PDB entry 6DBR | electron microscopy, 4.00 A resolution | chains A and C of the 8 polymer chains in the assembly

Chain A (and C):
Protein: Recombination activating gene 1 - MBP chimera
Organism: Escherichia coli
Notes: EC 2.3.2.27; chain C of this document is another copy of the same molecule, construct and numbering; everything in this record applies to it too
UniProtKB: chimeric construct of P0AEX9, O13033: residues -113 to 250 from P0AEX9 (MALE_ECOLI) positions 29-392 (UniProt number = residue number + 142); residues 271-1031 from O13033 positions 271-1031 (same numbers)
Amino-acid sequence (1159 residues; row label = number of the first residue in the row; numbers below 1 keep their minus sign (Met-127 is residue -127)):
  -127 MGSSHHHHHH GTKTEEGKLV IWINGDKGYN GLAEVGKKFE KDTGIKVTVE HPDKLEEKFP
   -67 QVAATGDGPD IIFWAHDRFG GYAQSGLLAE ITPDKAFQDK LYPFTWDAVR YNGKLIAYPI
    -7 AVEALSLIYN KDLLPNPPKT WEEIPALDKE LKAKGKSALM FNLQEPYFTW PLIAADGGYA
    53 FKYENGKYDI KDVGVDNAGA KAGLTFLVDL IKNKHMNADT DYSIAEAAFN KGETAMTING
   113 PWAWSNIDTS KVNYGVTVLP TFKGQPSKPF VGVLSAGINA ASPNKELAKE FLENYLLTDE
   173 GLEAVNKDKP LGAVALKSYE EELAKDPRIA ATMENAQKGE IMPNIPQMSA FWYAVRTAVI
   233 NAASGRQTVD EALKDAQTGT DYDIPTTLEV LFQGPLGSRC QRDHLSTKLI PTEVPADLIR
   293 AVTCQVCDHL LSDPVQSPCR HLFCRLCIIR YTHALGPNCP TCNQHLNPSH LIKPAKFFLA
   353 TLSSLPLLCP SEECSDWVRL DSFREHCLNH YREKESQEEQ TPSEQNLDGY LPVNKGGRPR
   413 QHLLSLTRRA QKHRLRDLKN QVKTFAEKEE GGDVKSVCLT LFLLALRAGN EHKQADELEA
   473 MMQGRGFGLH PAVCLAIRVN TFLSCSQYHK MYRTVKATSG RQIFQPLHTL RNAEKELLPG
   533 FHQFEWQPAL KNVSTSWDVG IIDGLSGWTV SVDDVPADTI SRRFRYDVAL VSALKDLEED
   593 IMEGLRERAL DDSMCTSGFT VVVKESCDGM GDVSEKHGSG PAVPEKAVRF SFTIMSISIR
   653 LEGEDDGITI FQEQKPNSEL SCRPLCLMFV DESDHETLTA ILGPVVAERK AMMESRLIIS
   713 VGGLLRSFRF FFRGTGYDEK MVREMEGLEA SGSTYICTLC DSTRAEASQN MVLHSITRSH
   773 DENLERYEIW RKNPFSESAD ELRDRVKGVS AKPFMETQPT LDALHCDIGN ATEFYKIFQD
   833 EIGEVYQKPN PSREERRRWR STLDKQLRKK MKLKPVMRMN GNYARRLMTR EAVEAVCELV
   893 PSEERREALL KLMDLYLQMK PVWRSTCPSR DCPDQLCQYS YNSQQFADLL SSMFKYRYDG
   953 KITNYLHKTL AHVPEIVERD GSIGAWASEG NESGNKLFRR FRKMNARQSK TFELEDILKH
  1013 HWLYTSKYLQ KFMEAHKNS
Disordered / not traced: -127 to 478, 1029-1031 (chain C: -127 to 479, 627-634, 1030-1031)
Sequence notes: initiating methionine (-127); expression tag (-126 to -114); linker (251-270)
Metal / ion sites: Ca2+ site 1 near Asp620 (its only coordinating residue here); Ca2+ site 2: Asp620, Glu684; Zn2+: Cys749, Cys752, His959, His964
From the paper describing this entry:
  - catalytic residues: Asp620, Glu684, Asp730, Glu984
  - binding site for Forward strand of melted RSS substrate DNA: Arg999, Gln1000

Interface between chain A and chain C:
Residue-residue contacts (34):
  Phe479(A) - Arg513(C)  hydrogen bond (backbone-side chain)
  Leu481(A) - Val507(C)  hydrophobic
  Leu481(A) - Thr510(C)
  Leu481(A) - Ser511(C)
  Val485(A) - Thr510(C)
  Ile489(A) - Met503(C)
  Ile489(A) - Thr506(C)
  Asn492(A) - Lys502(C)  hydrogen bond (backbone-side chain)
  Thr493(A) - Gln499(C)  hydrogen bond
  Leu495(A) - Leu495(C)  hydrophobic
  Gln499(A) - Thr493(C)
  Lys502(A) - Asn492(C)
  Met503(A) - Ile489(C)  hydrophobic
  Met503(A) - Met503(C)  hydrophobic
  Met503(A) - Phe516(C)  hydrophobic
  Arg505(A) - Glu1026(C)  salt bridge
  Arg505(A) - Lys1029(C)  hydrogen bond (side chain-backbone)
  Thr506(A) - Ile489(C)
  Thr506(A) - Met1025(C)  hydrogen bond
  Val507(A) - Leu481(C)  hydrophobic
  Ala509(A) - Ala1027(C)
  Thr510(A) - Leu481(C)
  Thr510(A) - Val485(C)
  Ser511(A) - Gly480(C)
  Ser511(A) - Leu481(C)
  Arg513(A) - Gly480(C)
  Arg513(A) - Arg513(C)
  Ile515(A) - Ile515(C)  hydrophobic
  Phe516(A) - Met503(C)  hydrophobic
  Phe516(A) - Val507(C)  hydrophobic
  Lys628(A) - Lys995(C)
  Met996(A) - Met996(C)  hydrophobic
  Met1025(A) - Thr506(C)  hydrogen bond
  Ala1027(A) - Arg505(C)
Interface residues without a listed pair, chain A (27 interface residues in all): Gly480, Lys995, Phe1024, His1028
Interface residues without a listed pair, chain C (26 interface residues in all): Ala509, Phe1024

Overview:
The interface between chain A and chain C involves 27 residues on one side and 26 on the other; the contacts
include 6 hydrogen bonds and 1 salt bridge. Among the polar pairs are Arg505(A)-Glu1026(C),
Phe479(A)-Arg513(C) and Asn492(A)-Lys502(C). The paper reports catalytic residues Asp620(A), Glu684(A) and
Asp730(A) among others; a binding site for Forward strand of melted RSS substrate DNA at Arg999(A) and
Gln1000(A).
Chain A and chain C are both Recombination activating gene 1 - MBP chimera (Escherichia coli); the structure,
Cryo-EM structure of RAG in complex with one melted RSS and one unmelted RSS, was determined by electron
microscopy together with 6DBI, 6DBJ, 6DBL, 6DBO, 6DBQ, 6DBT and 4 further entries from the same study.
